PDB entry 1AB9 | X-ray diffraction, 1.60 A resolution | chains C and D of the 4 polymer chains in the assembly

Chain C:
Molecule: Gamma-chymotrypsin
From: Bos taurus
Notes: EC 3.4.21.1
UniProt: P00766 (CTRA_BOVIN); residue numbers follow UniProt; this construct covers 149-245
Amino-acid sequence (97 residues; numbered 149 to 245; the number before each row is that of its first residue):
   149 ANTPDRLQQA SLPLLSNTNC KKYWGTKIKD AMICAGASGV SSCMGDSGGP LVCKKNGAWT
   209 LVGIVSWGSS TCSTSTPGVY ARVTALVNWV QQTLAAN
Disordered / not traced: 149
UniProt features mapped onto this chain:
  - active site: S195 (Charge relay system)
Cystine bridges: C168-C182, C191-C220

Chain D:
Molecule: Pentapeptide (tpgvy)
Amino-acid sequence (5 residues; row label = number of the first residue in the row):
   300 TPGVY

Chain C / chain D interface:
Pairs across the interface (26):
  W172(C) - P301(D)  hydrophobic
  S189(C) - Y304(D)
  S190(C) - Y304(D)  hydrogen bond (backbone-side chain)
  C191(C) - Y304(D)
  M192(C) - P301(D)
  M192(C) - V303(D)
  M192(C) - Y304(D)
  G193(C) - Y304(D)  hydrogen bond (backbone-backbone)
  D194(C) - Y304(D)
  S195(C) - V303(D)
  S195(C) - Y304(D)  covalent bond
  V213(C) - Y304(D)  hydrophobic
  S214(C) - V303(D)
  S214(C) - Y304(D)  hydrogen bond (backbone-backbone)
  W215(C) - G302(D)
  W215(C) - V303(D)  hydrophobic
  W215(C) - Y304(D)
  G216(C) - P301(D)
  G216(C) - G302(D)  hydrogen bond (backbone-backbone)
  G216(C) - Y304(D)
  S217(C) - T300(D)
  S217(C) - Y304(D)  hydrogen bond (backbone-side chain)
  S218(C) - T300(D)  hydrogen bond (backbone-backbone)
  S218(C) - P301(D)
  S218(C) - G302(D)
  C220(C) - Y304(D)
Interface residues without a listed pair, chain C (16 interface residues in all): K175

Summary:
The interface between chain C and chain D involves 16 residues on one side and 5 on the other; the contacts
include 1 covalent bond and 6 hydrogen bonds. Among the polar pairs are S190(C)-Y304(D), S217(C)-Y304(D) and
G193(C)-Y304(D).
Here chain C is Gamma-chymotrypsin (Bos taurus) and chain D is Pentapeptide (tpgvy). Entry 1AB9 (Crystal
structure of bovine gamma-chymotrypsin) was determined by X-ray diffraction (same publication as 1AFQ).
